7TK4 - chains A and O of the 27 polymer chains in the assembly; structure by electron microscopy, 7.00 A resolution (low resolution: residue-level contacts below are approximate; hydrogen-bond / salt-bridge calls are withheld).

# Chain A
Molecule: ATP synthase subunit alpha
From: Saccharomyces cerevisiae
UniProt: P07251 (ATPA_YEAST); residues 1-510 here correspond to UniProt positions 36-545 (UniProt number = residue number + 35)
Amino-acid sequence (510 residues; each row starts with the number of its first residue):
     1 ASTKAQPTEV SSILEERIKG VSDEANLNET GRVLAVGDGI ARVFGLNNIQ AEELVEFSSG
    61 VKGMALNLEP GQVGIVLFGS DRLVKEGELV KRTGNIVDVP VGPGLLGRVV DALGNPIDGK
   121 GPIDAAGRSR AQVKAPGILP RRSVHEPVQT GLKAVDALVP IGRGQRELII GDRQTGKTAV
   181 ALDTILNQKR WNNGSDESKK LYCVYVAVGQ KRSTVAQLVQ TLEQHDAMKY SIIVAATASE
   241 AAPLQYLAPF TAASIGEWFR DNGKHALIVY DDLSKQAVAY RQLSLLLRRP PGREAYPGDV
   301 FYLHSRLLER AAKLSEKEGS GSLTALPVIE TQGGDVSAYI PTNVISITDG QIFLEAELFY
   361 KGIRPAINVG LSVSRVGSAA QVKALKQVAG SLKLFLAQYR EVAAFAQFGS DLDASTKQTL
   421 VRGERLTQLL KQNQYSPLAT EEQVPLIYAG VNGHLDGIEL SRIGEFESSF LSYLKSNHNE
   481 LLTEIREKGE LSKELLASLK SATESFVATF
Not modelled in the structure: 1-8, 408-409, 510
Swiss-Prot annotation at these positions:
  - binding site (ATP): Gly-171 to Thr-178
  - site: Ser-372 (Required for activity)
  - modified residue (Phosphoserine): Ser-22, Ser-143

# Chain O
Molecule: ATP synthase subunit 5
From: Saccharomyces cerevisiae
UniProt: P09457 (ATPO_YEAST); residues 1-195 here correspond to UniProt positions 18-212 (UniProt number = residue number + 17)
Amino-acid sequence (195 residues; each row starts with the number of its first residue):
     1 ASKAAAPPPV RLFGVEGTYA TALYQAAAKN SSIDAAFQSL QKVESTVKKN PKLGHLLLNP
    61 ALSLKDRNSV IDAIVETHKN LDGYVVNLLK VLSENNRLGC FEKIASDFGV LNDAHNGLLK
   121 GTVTSAEPLD PKSFKRIEKA LSASKLVGQG KSLKLENVVK PEIKGGLIVE LGDKTVDLSI
   181 STKIQKLNKV LEDSI
Not modelled in the structure: 1-6, 194-195

# Interface between chain A and chain O
Residue-residue contacts - 8 pairs, chain A then chain O:
  Ala-25(A) / Thr-175(O)
  Asn-26(A) / Thr-175(O)
  Leu-27(A) / Asp-173(O)
  Leu-27(A) / Lys-174(O)
  Leu-27(A) / Thr-175(O)
  Asn-28(A) / Asp-173(O)
  Glu-29(A) / Asp-173(O)
  Thr-30(A) / Asp-173(O)
Other interface residues (no listed pair), chain O (4 interface residues in all): Val-176

# In short
Chain A and chain O form an interface of 6 and 4 residues respectively. Curated annotation (UniProt) lists 8
ATP-binding residues on chain A.
Here chain A is ATP synthase subunit alpha and chain O is ATP synthase subunit 5, both from Saccharomyces
cerevisiae. Entry 7TK4 (Yeast ATP synthase State 1binding(c) with 10 mM ATP backbone model) was determined by
electron microscopy (same publication as 7TJS, 7TJT, 7TJU, 7TJV, 7TJW, 7TJX and 30 further entries).
